5VY3 - chains U and V of the 28 polymer chains in the assembly; structure by electron microscopy, 3.10 A resolution.

Chain U:
Protein: Proteasome subunit alpha
Organism: Thermoplasma acidophilum
Notes: EC 3.4.25.1
UniProtKB: P25156 (PSA_THEAC); numbering as in UniProt (aligned over 10-233)
Amino-acid sequence (224 residues; numbered 10 to 233; the number before each row is that of its first residue):
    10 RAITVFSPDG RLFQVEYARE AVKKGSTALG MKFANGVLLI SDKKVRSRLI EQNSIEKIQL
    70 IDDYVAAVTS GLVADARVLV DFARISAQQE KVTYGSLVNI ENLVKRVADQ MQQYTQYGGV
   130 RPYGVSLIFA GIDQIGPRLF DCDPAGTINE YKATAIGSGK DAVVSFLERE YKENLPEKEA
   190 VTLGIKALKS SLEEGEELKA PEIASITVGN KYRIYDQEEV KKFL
Not modelled in the structure: 10-12

Chain V:
Protein: Proteasome subunit beta
Organism: Thermoplasma acidophilum
Notes: EC 3.4.25.1
UniProtKB: P28061 (PSB_THEAC); residues 1-203 here correspond to UniProt positions 9-211 (UniProt number = residue number + 8)
Amino-acid sequence (203 residues; each row starts with the number of its first residue):
     1 TTTVGITLKD AVIMATERRV TMENFIMHKN GKKLFQIDTY TGMTIAGLVG DAQVLVRYMK
    61 AELELYRLQR RVNMPIEAVA TLLSNMLNQV KYMPYMVQLL VGGIDTAPHV FSIDAAGGSV
   121 EDIYASTGSG SPFVYGVLES QYSEKMTVDE GVDLVIRAIS AAKQRDSASG GMIDVAVITR
   181 KDGYVQLPTD QIESRIRKLG LIL

Chain U / chain V interface:
Pairs across the interface (15):
  Ser-63(U) / Arg-71(V)
  Glu-65(U) / Arg-71(V)
  Leu-69(U) / Leu-68(V)  hydrophobic
  Ile-70(U) / Leu-68(V)
  Asp-71(U) / Glu-64(V)
  Asp-71(U) / Leu-68(V)
  Asp-72(U) / Glu-64(V)
  Asp-72(U) / Arg-67(V)  salt bridge
  Arg-93(U) / Leu-65(V)
  Arg-93(U) / Gln-69(V)
  Gln-97(U) / Ala-61(V)
  Gln-97(U) / Leu-65(V)
  Lys-100(U) / Glu-64(V)  salt bridge
  Val-101(U) / Arg-57(V)
  Val-101(U) / Ala-61(V)  hydrophobic
Interface residues without a listed pair, chain V (9 interface residues in all): Tyr-58

In short:
Chain U and chain V form an interface of 10 and 9 residues respectively; the contacts include 2 salt bridges.
Polar contacts include Asp-72(U)/Arg-67(V) and Lys-100(U)/Glu-64(V).
Here chain U is Proteasome subunit alpha and chain V is Proteasome subunit beta, both from Thermoplasma
acidophilum. Entry 5VY3 (Thermoplasma acidophilum 20S Proteasome using 200keV with stage position) was
determined by electron microscopy together with 5VY4 and 5VY5 from the same study.
